Entry 7B9S (electron microscopy, 3.40 A resolution); this record covers chains F and K of the 30 polymer chains in the assembly.

# Chain F (and K)
Name: EccC5
Organism: Mycobacterium xenopi RIVM700367
Notes: chain K of this document is another copy of the same molecule, construct and numbering; everything in this record applies to it too
Reference sequence: I0RZI0 (I0RZI0_MYCXE); numbering as in UniProt (aligned over 1-1392)
Chain sequence (1392 residues; row label = number of the first residue in the row):
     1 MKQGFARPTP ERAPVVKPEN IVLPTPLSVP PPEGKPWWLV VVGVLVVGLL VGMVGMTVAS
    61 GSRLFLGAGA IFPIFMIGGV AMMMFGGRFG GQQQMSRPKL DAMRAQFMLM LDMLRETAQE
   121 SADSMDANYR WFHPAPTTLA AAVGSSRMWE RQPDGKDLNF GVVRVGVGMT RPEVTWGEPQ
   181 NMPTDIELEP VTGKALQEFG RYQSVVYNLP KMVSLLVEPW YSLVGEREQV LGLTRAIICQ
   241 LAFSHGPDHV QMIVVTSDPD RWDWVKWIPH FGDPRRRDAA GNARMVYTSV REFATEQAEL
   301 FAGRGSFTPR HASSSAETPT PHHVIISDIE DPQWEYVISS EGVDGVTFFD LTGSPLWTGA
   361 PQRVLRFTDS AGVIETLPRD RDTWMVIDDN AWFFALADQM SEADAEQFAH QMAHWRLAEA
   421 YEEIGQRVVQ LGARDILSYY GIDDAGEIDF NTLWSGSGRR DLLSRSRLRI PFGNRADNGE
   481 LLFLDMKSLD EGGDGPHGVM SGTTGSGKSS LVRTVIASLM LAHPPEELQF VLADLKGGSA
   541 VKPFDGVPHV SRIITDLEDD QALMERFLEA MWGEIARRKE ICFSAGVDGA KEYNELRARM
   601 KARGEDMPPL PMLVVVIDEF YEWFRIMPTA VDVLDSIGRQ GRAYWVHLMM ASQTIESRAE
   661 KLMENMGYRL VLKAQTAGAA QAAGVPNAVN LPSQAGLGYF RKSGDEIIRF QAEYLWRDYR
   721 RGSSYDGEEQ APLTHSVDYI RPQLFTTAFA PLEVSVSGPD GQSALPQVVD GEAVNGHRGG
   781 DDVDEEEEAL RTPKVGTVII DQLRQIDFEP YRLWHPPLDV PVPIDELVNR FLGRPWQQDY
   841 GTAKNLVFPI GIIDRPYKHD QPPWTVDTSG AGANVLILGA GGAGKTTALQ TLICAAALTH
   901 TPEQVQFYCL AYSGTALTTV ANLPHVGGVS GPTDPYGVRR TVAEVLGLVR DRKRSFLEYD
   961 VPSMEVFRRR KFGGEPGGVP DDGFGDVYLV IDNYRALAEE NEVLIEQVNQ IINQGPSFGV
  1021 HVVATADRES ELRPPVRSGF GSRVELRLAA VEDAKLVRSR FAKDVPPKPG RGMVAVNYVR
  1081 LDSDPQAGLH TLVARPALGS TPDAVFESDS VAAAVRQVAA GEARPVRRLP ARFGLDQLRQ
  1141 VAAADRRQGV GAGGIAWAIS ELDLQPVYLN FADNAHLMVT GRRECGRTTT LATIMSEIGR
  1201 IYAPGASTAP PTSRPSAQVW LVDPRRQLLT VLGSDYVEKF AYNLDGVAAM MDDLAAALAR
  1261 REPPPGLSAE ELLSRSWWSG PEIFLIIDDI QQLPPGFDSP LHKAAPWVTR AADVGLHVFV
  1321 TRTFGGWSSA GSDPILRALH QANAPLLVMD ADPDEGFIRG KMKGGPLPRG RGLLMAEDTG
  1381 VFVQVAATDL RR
Disordered / not traced: 1-12, 309-317, 418-1392

# Chain F / chain K interface
Pairs across the interface (18; chain F residue first):
  R63(F) - M56(K)
  L64(F) - F65(K)  hydrophobic
  A70(F) - M53(K)
  I71(F) - M53(K)  hydrophobic
  I71(F) - F72(K)  hydrophobic
  I74(F) - M53(K)  hydrophobic
  M76(F) - V42(K)  hydrophobic
  I77(F) - F75(K)  hydrophobic
  V80(F) - V42(K)  hydrophobic
  V80(F) - F89(K)
  A81(F) - F89(K)
  M83(F) - W38(K)  hydrophobic
  M84(F) - F85(K)  hydrophobic
  M84(F) - R88(K)
  M95(F) - W38(K)  hydrophobic
  M95(F) - F89(K)
  P98(F) - E33(K)
  P98(F) - G34(K)
Also at the interface, not in a pair above, chain F (18 interface residues in all): F72, F85, R97, K99, Q106
Also at the interface, not in a pair above, chain K (17 interface residues in all): W37, L39, V46, L49, I186

# Overview
Chain F and chain K form an interface of 18 and 17 residues respectively.
Both chains are EccC5 (Mycobacterium xenopi RIVM700367). Entry 7B9S (Structure of the mycobacterial ESX-5 Type
VII Secretion System hexameric pore complex) was determined by electron microscopy together with 7B7J and 7B9F
from the same study.
